PDB entry 3GHG | X-ray diffraction, 2.90 A resolution | chains B and C of the 10 polymer chains in the assembly

[Chain B]
Protein: Fibrinogen beta chain
Source organism: Homo sapiens
Notes: fragment: mature chain
UniProt: P02675 (FIBB_HUMAN); residues 1-461 here correspond to UniProt positions 31-491 (UniProt number = residue number + 30)
Chain sequence (461 residues; each row starts with the number of its first residue):
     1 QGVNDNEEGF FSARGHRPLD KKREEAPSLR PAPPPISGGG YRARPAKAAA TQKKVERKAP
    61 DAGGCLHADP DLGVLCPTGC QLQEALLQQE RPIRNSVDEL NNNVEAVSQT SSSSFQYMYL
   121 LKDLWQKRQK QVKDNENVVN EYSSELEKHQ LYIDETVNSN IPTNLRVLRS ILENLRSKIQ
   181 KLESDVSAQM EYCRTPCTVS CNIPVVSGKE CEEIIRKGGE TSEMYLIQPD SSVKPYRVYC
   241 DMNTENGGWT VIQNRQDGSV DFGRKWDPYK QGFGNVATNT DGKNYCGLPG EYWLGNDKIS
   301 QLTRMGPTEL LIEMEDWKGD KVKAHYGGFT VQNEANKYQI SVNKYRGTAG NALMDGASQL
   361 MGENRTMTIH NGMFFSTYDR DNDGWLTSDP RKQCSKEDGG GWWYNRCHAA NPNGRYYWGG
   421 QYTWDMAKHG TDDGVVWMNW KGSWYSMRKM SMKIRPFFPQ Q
Disordered / not traced: 1-57, 459-461
Disulfide bonds: Cys201-Cys286, Cys211-Cys240, Cys394-Cys407
Ion coordination: Ca2+: Asp381, Asp383, Trp385
Curated features (UniProtKB/Swiss-Prot):
  - region: Gly15 to Arg17 (Beta-chain polymerization, binding distal domain of another fibrin)
  - site (Cleavage): Arg14, Gly15, Lys122, Asp123, Lys130, Gln131, Lys133, Asp134
  - modified residue: Gln1 (Pyrrolidone carboxylic acid)
  - glycosylation: Asn364 (N-linked (GlcNAc...) asparagine)

[Chain C]
Protein: Fibrinogen gamma chain
Source organism: Homo sapiens
Notes: fragment: mature chain
UniProt: P02679 (FIBG_HUMAN), isoform P02679-2; residues 1-411 here correspond to UniProt positions 27-437 (UniProt number = residue number + 26)
Chain sequence (411 residues; numbered 1 to 411; the number before each row is that of its first residue):
     1 YVATRDNCCI LDERFGSYCP TTCGIADFLS TYQTKVDKDL QSLEDILHQV ENKTSEVKQL
    61 IKAIQLTYNP DESSKPNMID AATLKSRKML EEIMKYEASI LTHDSSIRYL QEIYNSNNQK
   121 IVNLKEKVAQ LEAQCQEPCK DTVQIHDITG KDCQDIANKG AKQSGLYFIK PLKANQQFLV
   181 YCEIDGSGNG WTVFQKRLDG SVDFKKNWIQ YKEGFGHLSP TGTTEFWLGN EKIHLISTQS
   241 AIPYALRVEL EDWNGRTSTA DYAMFKVGPE ADKYRLTYAY FAGGDAGDAF DGFDFGDDPS
   301 DKFFTSHNGM QFSTWDNDND KFEGNCAEQD GSGWWMNKCH AGHLNGVYYQ GGTYSKASTP
   361 NGYDNGIIWA TWKTRWYSMK KTTMKIIPFN RLTIGEGQQH HLGGAKQAGD V
Disordered / not traced: 1-13, 395-411
Disulfide bonds: Cys153-Cys182, Cys326-Cys339
Ion coordination: Ca2+: Asp318, Asp320, Phe322
Curated features (UniProtKB/Swiss-Prot):
  - region: Thr374 to Glu396 (Gamma-chain polymerization, binding amino end of another fibrin alpha chain)
  - binding site (Ca(2+)): Asp318, Asp320, Phe322, Gly324
  - site (Cleavage): Lys58, Gln59, Lys62, Ala63, Pro76, Asn77
  - modified residue: Ser42 (Phosphoserine)
  - glycosylation (N-linked (GlcNAc...) asparagine): Asn52 (complex), Asn308
  - cross-link: Gln398 (Isoglutamyl lysine isopeptide (Gln-Lys) (interchain with K-432)), Lys406 (Isoglutamyl lysine isopeptide (Lys-Gln) (interchain with Q-424))

[Chain B / chain C interface]
Disulfides between the chains: Cys80(B)-Cys19(C), Cys197(B)-Cys139(C)
Residue-residue contacts (103):
  Thr78(B) with Cys19(C)
  Gly79(B) with Cys19(C); Pro20(C); Ile25(C)
  Cys80(B) with Cys19(C), disulfide
  Leu82(B) with Ile25(C), hydrophobic
  Gln83(B) with Pro20(C)
  Glu90(B) with Tyr32(C)
  Ile93(B) with Tyr32(C)
  Arg94(B) with Tyr32(C)
  Val97(B) with Leu40(C), hydrophobic
  Asn101(B) with Leu43(C)
  Glu105(B) with Ile46(C)
  Ser112(B) with Val50(C)
  Phe115(B) with Val50(C), hydrophobic; Lys53(C); Thr54(C); Val57(C)
  Met118(B) with Val57(C), hydrophobic
  Lys122(B) with Leu60(C)
  Trp125(B) with Ile64(C); Tyr68(C), hydrophobic
  Gln126(B) with Ile64(C)
  Glu136(B) with Asn77(C)
  Glu147(B) with Lys85(C); Met89(C)
  Ile153(B) with Tyr96(C)
  Asp154(B) with Tyr96(C), hydrogen bond
  Val157(B) with His103(C)
  Ile161(B) with His103(C)
  Leu165(B) with Ser106(C); Ile107(C), hydrophobic
  Leu168(B) with Leu110(C), hydrophobic
  Arg169(B) with Leu110(C)
  Leu172(B) with Leu110(C), hydrophobic; Ile113(C), hydrophobic; Asn117(C)
  Leu175(B) with Asn117(C)
  Arg176(B) with Ser116(C), hydrogen bond; Asn117(C), hydrogen bond (backbone-side chain); Lys120(C)
  Leu182(B) with Leu124(C), hydrophobic
  Glu183(B) with Leu124(C)
  Val186(B) with Lys127(C)
  Ser187(B) with Lys127(C), hydrogen bond
  Gln189(B) with Leu131(C)
  Met190(B) with Lys127(C); Gln130(C); Leu131(C); Gln134(C), hydrogen bond
  Cys193(B) with Gln134(C); Cys135(C), hydrophobic
  Cys197(B) with Cys139(C), disulfide; Lys140(C), hydrogen bond (backbone-backbone)
  Thr198(B) with Cys139(C); Lys140(C)
  Val199(B) with Cys139(C), hydrophobic; Lys140(C), hydrogen bond (backbone-backbone); Asp141(C); Thr142(C), hydrogen bond (backbone-backbone)
  Ser200(B) with Asp141(C), hydrogen bond (backbone-side chain); Thr142(C), hydrogen bond
  Cys201(B) with Asp141(C), hydrogen bond (backbone-side chain); Val143(C)
  Asn202(B) with Val143(C); His217(C); Leu218(C); Ser219(C)
  Ile203(B) with Val143(C), hydrophobic; Leu166(C), hydrophobic; His217(C); Leu218(C), hydrogen bond (backbone-backbone)
  Pro204(B) with Gly216(C); His217(C)
  Val205(B) with Glu213(C); Phe215(C); Gly216(C), hydrogen bond (backbone-backbone); His217(C); Leu218(C); Trp227(C); Leu228(C); Lys232(C), hydrogen bond (backbone-side chain)
  Val206(B) with Gly214(C)
  Ser207(B) with Gln176(C)
  Lys209(B) with Gln176(C)
  Lys217(B) with Ile209(C); Glu213(C), salt bridge
  Gly218(B) with Gln210(C)
  Glu220(B) with Gln210(C), hydrogen bond
  Glu223(B) with His217(C), salt bridge
  Leu226(B) with Ile145(C), hydrophobic
  Gln228(B) with Gln176(C), hydrogen bond; Gln177(C)
  Pro235(B) with Phe168(C), hydrophobic
  Arg237(B) with Asp141(C), salt bridge; Val143(C)
  Asp261(B) with Glu132(C); Gln136(C)
  Arg264(B) with Gln136(C), hydrogen bond (side chain-backbone)
  Gly274(B) with Pro138(C)
  Asn275(B) with Pro138(C); Cys139(C), hydrogen bond (side chain-backbone)
  Tyr285(B) with His217(C)
Interface residues without a listed pair, chain B (74 interface residues in all): Leu86, Gln89, Leu100, Ser108, Gln150, Pro162, Glu173, Ile179, Pro196, Gly208, Arg216, Met224, Asn284
Interface residues without a listed pair, chain C (71 interface residues in all): Tyr18, Asp39, Ser42, Lys75, Pro76, Met78, Ser99, Tyr109, Tyr114, Ile121, Leu179, Ser201, Pro220, Phe226

[In short]
74 residues of chain B face 71 of chain C across their interface, with 2 disulfide bonds, 18 hydrogen bonds
and 3 salt bridges. Polar contacts include Lys217(B)-Glu213(C), Glu223(B)-His217(C) and Arg237(B)-Asp141(C).
From UniProt: 4 Ca2+-binding residues on chain C.
Chain B is Fibrinogen beta chain and chain C is Fibrinogen gamma chain, both from Homo sapiens; the structure,
Crystal Structure of Human Fibrinogen, was determined by X-ray diffraction.
